Entry 6HTU (X-ray diffraction, 2.89 A resolution); this record covers chains F and B of the 5 polymer chains in the assembly.

Chain F:
Molecule: 19-nt RNA strand
Sequence (19 nucleotides; row label = number of the first residue in the row):
   194 GAGGCAGUUUCUGGUACUC

Chain B:
Protein: Double-stranded RNA-binding protein Staufen homolog 1
From: Homo sapiens
UniProtKB: O95793 (STAU1_HUMAN); numbering as in UniProt (aligned over 182-360)
Amino-acid sequence (182 residues; numbered 179 to 360; the number before each row is that of its first residue):
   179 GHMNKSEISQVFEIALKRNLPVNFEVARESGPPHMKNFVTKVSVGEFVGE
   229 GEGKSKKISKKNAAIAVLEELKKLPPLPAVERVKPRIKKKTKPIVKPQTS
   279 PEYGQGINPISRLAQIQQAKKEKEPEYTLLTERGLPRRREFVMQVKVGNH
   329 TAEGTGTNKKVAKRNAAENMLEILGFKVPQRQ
Not modelled in the structure: 179, 256-360
Sequence notes: expression tag (179-181); conflict Arg359 (Ala in O95793)
Swiss-Prot annotation at these positions:
  - modified residue: Ser278 (Phosphoserine)
From the paper describing this entry:
  - binding site for the 19-nt RNA strand: Ser187, Pro211, His212, Lys214, Lys234, Lys235, Lys238, Gln293
  - binding site for the 19-nt RNA strand (chain F): Ser187
  - mutagenesis - S187A/P211A/Q293A, H212A/K214A/K234E/K235A/K238A, R315A/R317A/K337E/K338A/K341A (4.5-fold): decreased binding to the 19-nt RNA strand
  - mutagenesis - S187A/P211A/Q293A (1.5-fold): decreased binding to dsAU
  - mutagenesis - N197A/R342A: unchanged binding to the 19-nt RNA strand
  - specificity-determining residues: Ser187

Interface between chain F and chain B:
Residue-residue contacts (12; chain F residue first):
  A195(F) - Phe216(B)  phosphate contact
  A195(F) - Lys232(B)  sugar contact
  G196(F) - Phe216(B)  sugar contact
  G196(F) - Ser233(B)  phosphate contact
  G196(F) - Lys234(B)  hydrogen bond to the phosphate
  G197(F) - Lys234(B)  salt bridge to the phosphate
  U203(F) - Met181(B)  sugar contact
  U205(F) - Lys183(B)  sugar contact
  U205(F) - Glu191(B)  hydrogen bond to the sugar
  G206(F) - Glu191(B)  sugar contact
  G206(F) - Leu194(B)  sugar contact
  G207(F) - Leu194(B)  sugar contact
Interface residues without a listed pair, chain F (8 interface residues in all): C204
Interface residues without a listed pair, chain B (9 interface residues in all): Lys235

Summary:
8 residues of chain F face 9 of chain B across their interface, with 2 hydrogen bonds and 1 salt bridge. Polar
pairs include U205(F)-Glu191(B), G196(F)-Lys234(B) and G197(F)-Lys234(B). From the paper: a binding site for
the 19-nt RNA strand at Ser187(B), Pro211(B) and His212(B) among others; S187A/P211A/Q293A,
H212A/K214A/K234E/K235A/K238A and R315A/R317A/K337E/K338A/K341A of chain B reduce binding to the 19-nt RNA
strand.
Chain F is a 19-nt RNA strand and chain B is Double-stranded RNA-binding protein Staufen homolog 1 (Homo
sapiens); the structure, Structure of hStau1 dsRBD3-4 in complex with ARF1 RNA, was determined by X-ray
diffraction, deposited together with 6HU6.
